Entry 4L2X (X-ray diffraction, 2.55 A resolution); this record covers chain F.

# Chain F
Molecule: Farnesyl pyrophosphate synthase
From: Homo sapiens
Notes: EC 2.5.1.10, 2.5.1.1
Reference sequence: P14324 (FPPS_HUMAN); residues 1-353 here correspond to UniProt positions 67-419 (UniProt number = residue number + 66)
Chain sequence (375 residues; row label = number of the first residue in the row; numbers below 1 keep their minus sign (Met-21 is residue -21)):
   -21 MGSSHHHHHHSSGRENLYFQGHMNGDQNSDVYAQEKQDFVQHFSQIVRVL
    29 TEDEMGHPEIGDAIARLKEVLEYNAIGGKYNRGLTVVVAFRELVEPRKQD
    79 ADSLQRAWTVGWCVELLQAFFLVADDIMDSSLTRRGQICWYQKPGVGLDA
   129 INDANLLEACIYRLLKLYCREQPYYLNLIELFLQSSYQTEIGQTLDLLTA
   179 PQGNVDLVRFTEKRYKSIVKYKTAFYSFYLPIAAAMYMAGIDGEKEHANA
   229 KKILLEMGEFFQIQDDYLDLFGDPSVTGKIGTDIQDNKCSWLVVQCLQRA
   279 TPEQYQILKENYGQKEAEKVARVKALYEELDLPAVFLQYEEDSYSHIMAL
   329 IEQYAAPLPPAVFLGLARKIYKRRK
Not modelled in the structure: -21 to 7
Differences from the reference sequence: expression tag (-21 to 0)
Curated features (UniProtKB/Swiss-Prot):
  - binding site (isopentenyl diphosphate): Lys57, Arg60, Gln96, Arg113
  - binding site (Mg(2+)): Asp103, Asp107
  - binding site (dimethylallyl diphosphate): Arg112, Lys200, Thr201, Gln240, Lys257, Lys266
  - site (Important for determining product chain length): Phe98, Phe99
  - modified residue: Lys57 (N6-(2-hydroxyisobutyryl)lysine), Lys287 (N6-acetyllysine)
Ion coordination: Mg2+ site 1: Asp103, Asp107 (together with YL2); Mg2+ site 2: Asp243 (together with YL2)
Residues lining bound ligands:
  - YL2: Phe98, Phe99, Leu100, Ala102, Asp103, Asp104, Asp107, Arg112, Ile129, Asn130, Asn133, Thr167, Glu168, Gln171, Lys200, Thr201, Tyr204, Gln240, Asp243, Asp244, Asp247, Lys257, Asp261
  - pyrophosphate (POP): Gly56, Lys57, Tyr58, Arg60, Gln96, Leu100, Arg113, Phe239, Arg351, Lys353
  - YL2 (({[6-(4-cyclopropylphenyl)thieno[2,3-d]pyrimidin-4-yl]amino}methanediyl)bis(phosphonic acid)): Phe98, Phe99, Leu100, Ala102, Asp103, Asp104, Asp107, Arg112, Ile129, Asn130, Asn133, Thr167, Glu168, Gln171, Lys200, Thr201, Tyr204, Gln240, Asp243, Asp244, Lys257, Asp261
From the paper describing this entry:
  - binding site for YL2: Phe98, Phe99, Arg112, Gln171, Lys200, Lys257
  - conformationally variable residues (order/disorder transition): Lys57, Lys200, Thr201, Lys350 to Lys353

# Overview
Ligands of chain F: compound YL2, pyrophosphate and YL2. Curated annotation (UniProt) lists 4 isopentenyl
diphosphate-binding residues, Mg2+-binding residues Asp103 and Asp107 and 6 dimethylallyl diphosphate-binding
residues. From the paper: a binding site for YL2 at Phe98, Phe99 and Arg112 among others; conformational
variability at Lys57, Lys200 and Thr201 among others.
Chain F is Farnesyl pyrophosphate synthase (Homo sapiens); the structure, Crystal structure of human FPPS in
complex with magnesium, CL02134, and inorganic pyrophosphate, was determined by X-ray diffraction (same
publication as 4JVJ).
